8DTP - chains D and E of the 7 polymer chains in the assembly; structure by electron microscopy, 2.70 A resolution.

# Chain D (and E)
Protein: DnaB-like replicative helicase
Organism: Escherichia phage T4
Notes: EC 3.6.4.-; chain E of this document is another copy of the same molecule, construct and numbering; everything in this record applies to it too
Reference sequence: P04530 (HELIC_BPT4); residue numbers follow UniProt; this construct covers 1-475
Sequence (475 residues; row label = number of the first residue in the row):
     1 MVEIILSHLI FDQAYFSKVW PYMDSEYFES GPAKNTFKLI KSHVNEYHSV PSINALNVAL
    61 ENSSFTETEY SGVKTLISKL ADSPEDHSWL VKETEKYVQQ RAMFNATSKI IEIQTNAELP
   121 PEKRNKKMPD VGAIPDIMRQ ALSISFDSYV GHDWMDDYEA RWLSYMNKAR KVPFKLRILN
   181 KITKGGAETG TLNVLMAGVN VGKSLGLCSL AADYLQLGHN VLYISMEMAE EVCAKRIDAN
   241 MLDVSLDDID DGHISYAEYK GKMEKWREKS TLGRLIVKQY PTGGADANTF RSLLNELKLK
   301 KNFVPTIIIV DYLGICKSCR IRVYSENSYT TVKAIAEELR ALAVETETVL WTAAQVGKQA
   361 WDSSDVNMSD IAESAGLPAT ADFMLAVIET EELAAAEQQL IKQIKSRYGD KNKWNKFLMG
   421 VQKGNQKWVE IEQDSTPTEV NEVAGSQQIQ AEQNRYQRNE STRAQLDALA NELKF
Unresolved in the structure: 433-475
Residues lining bound ligands:
  - ATP-gamma-S (AGS; phosphothiophosphoric acid-adenylate ester), molecule 1: Gly198, Val199, Asn200, Val201, Gly202, Lys203, Ser204, Leu205, Glu227, Arg236, Leu246, Asp247, Gln355, Lys423, Gln426
  - ATP-gamma-S (AGS), molecule 2: Ser406, Arg407, Tyr408, Gly409, Asp410, Lys411
Swiss-Prot annotation at these positions:
  - region: Tyr456 to Phe475 (Interaction with the helicase assembly factor)
  - binding site (ATP): Ala197 to Ser204
  - mutagenesis: Leu192 (L192Q: Partially suppresses phage growth inhibition by extra copies of bacterial AbpA-AbpB), Asp213 (D213Y: Partially suppresses phage growth inhibition by extra copies of bacterial AbpA-AbpB)
What the authors report for this chain:
  - binding site for the 18-nt DNA strand: Asn327 to Tyr329, Lys358, Ala372 to Ala375

# Interface between chain D and chain E
Pairs across the interface (91):
  Ser17(D) - Leu299(E)
  Pro21(D) - Glu296(E)
  His43(D) - Trp89(E)
  Tyr47(D) - Trp89(E)
  Tyr47(D) - Lys92(E)
  Tyr47(D) - Glu93(E)  hydrogen bond
  Ser49(D) - Asp86(E)
  Ser52(D) - Glu85(E)
  Asn54(D) - Ile4(E)
  Asn54(D) - Ser83(E)
  Asn54(D) - Glu85(E)  hydrogen bond
  Ala55(D) - Trp89(E)  hydrophobic
  Val58(D) - Ile4(E)  hydrophobic
  Val58(D) - Glu93(E)
  Ser148(D) - Glu296(E)  hydrogen bond
  Tyr149(D) - Glu230(E)
  Tyr149(D) - Lys278(E)  hydrogen bond (backbone-side chain)
  Val150(D) - Lys278(E)
  Val150(D) - Leu293(E)
  Val150(D) - Leu297(E)  hydrophobic
  Val150(D) - Lys300(E)
  Val150(D) - Lys301(E)
  Gly151(D) - Glu230(E)
  Gly151(D) - Val277(E)
  His152(D) - Glu230(E)
  His152(D) - Glu231(E)  salt bridge
  His152(D) - Leu275(E)
  His152(D) - Ile276(E)
  His152(D) - Val277(E)  hydrogen bond (backbone-backbone)
  Asp153(D) - Arg274(E)  salt bridge
  Asp153(D) - Leu275(E)
  Asp153(D) - Ile276(E)
  Trp154(D) - Leu215(E)  hydrophobic
  Trp154(D) - Ile237(E)
  Trp154(D) - Asp238(E)  hydrogen bond
  Trp154(D) - Met241(E)  hydrophobic
  Trp154(D) - Met263(E)  hydrophobic
  Trp154(D) - Leu272(E)  hydrophobic
  Trp154(D) - Leu275(E)  hydrogen bond (backbone-backbone)
  Met155(D) - Met263(E)  hydrophobic
  Met155(D) - Arg267(E)
  Tyr158(D) - Tyr259(E)  hydrophobic
  Tyr158(D) - Lys260(E)
  Tyr158(D) - Met263(E)  hydrophobic
  Tyr158(D) - Glu264(E)  hydrogen bond
  Tyr158(D) - Arg267(E)
  Glu159(D) - Tyr256(E)  hydrogen bond
  Glu159(D) - Lys260(E)
  Arg161(D) - Glu231(E)
  Arg161(D) - Ala234(E)
  Arg161(D) - Asp238(E)  salt bridge
  Arg161(D) - Tyr259(E)  hydrogen bond
  Arg161(D) - Met263(E)
  Trp162(D) - Ile254(E)
  Trp162(D) - Ser255(E)
  Trp162(D) - Tyr256(E)
  Trp162(D) - Tyr259(E)  hydrophobic
  Tyr165(D) - Lys235(E)
  Tyr165(D) - Asp238(E)  hydrogen bond
  Tyr165(D) - Ile249(E)  hydrophobic
  Lys168(D) - Asp250(E)
  Lys184(D) - Asp247(E)
  Arg320(D) - Val323(E)
  Arg320(D) - Tyr324(E)  hydrogen bond
  Ile321(D) - Tyr324(E)  hydrophobic
  Glu326(D) - Tyr324(E)
  Thr330(D) - Tyr324(E)
  Lys333(D) - Glu373(E)  salt bridge
  Ala334(D) - Tyr324(E)
  Glu337(D) - Thr282(E)
  Arg340(D) - Glu227(E)  salt bridge
  Arg340(D) - Met228(E)
  Asn367(D) - Asp362(E)
  Met368(D) - Val199(E)
  Met368(D) - Trp361(E)  hydrophobic
  Ser369(D) - Lys358(E)  hydrogen bond (backbone-side chain)
  Ser369(D) - Trp361(E)
  Ser369(D) - Asp362(E)
  Ile371(D) - Lys358(E)  hydrogen bond (backbone-side chain)
  Ala375(D) - Lys358(E)
  Ala375(D) - Trp361(E)
  Pro378(D) - Val199(E)
  Ala379(D) - Gln355(E)
  Thr380(D) - Glu227(E)
  Lys405(D) - Asn200(E)
  Ser406(D) - Asn200(E)
  Arg407(D) - Met228(E)
  Asp410(D) - Lys423(E)
  Lys411(D) - Asn200(E)
  Asn412(D) - Glu389(E)
  Asn412(D) - Ala394(E)
Interface residues without a listed pair, chain D (53 interface residues in all): Lys18, Tyr22, Asn62, Asp156, Arg170, Tyr329, Asp382
Interface residues without a listed pair, chain E (57 interface residues in all): Met1, Val232, Leu242, Trp266

# Overview
53 residues of chain D face 57 of chain E across their interface, with 14 hydrogen bonds and 5 salt bridges.
Polar pairs include His152(D)-Glu231(E), Asp153(D)-Arg274(E) and Arg161(D)-Asp238(E). Ligands of chain D:
ATP-gamma-S. From the paper: a binding site for the 18-nt DNA strand at Asn327(D), Lys358(D) and Ala372(D).
Both chains are DnaB-like replicative helicase (Escherichia phage T4). Entry 8DTP (Close state of T4
bacteriophage gp41 hexamer bound with single strand DNA) was determined by electron microscopy, deposited
together with 8DUE, 8DVF, 8DVI, 8DW6, 8DWJ, 8G0Z and 8GAO.
